8IGR - chains C and T of the 12 polymer chains in the assembly; structure by electron microscopy, 3.10 A resolution.

== Chain C ==
Molecule: Transcriptional activator II
Source organism: Escherichia phage Lambda
Reference sequence: P03042 (RPC2_LAMBD); numbering as in UniProt (aligned over 1-97)
Chain sequence (97 residues; each row starts with the number of its first residue):
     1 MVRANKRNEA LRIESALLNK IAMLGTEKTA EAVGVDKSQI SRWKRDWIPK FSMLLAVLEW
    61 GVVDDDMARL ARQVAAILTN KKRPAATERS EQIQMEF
Not modelled in the structure: 1-5, 80-97
Curated features (UniProtKB/Swiss-Prot):
  - DNA-binding region: Thr-26 to Arg-45 (H-T-H motif)

== Chain T ==
Molecule: template strand DNA
Sequence (85 nucleotides; row label = number of the first residue in the row):
     1 GCATACATTC AATCAATTGT TATCTAAGGA AATACTTACA TATGGTTCGT GCAAACAAAC
    61 GCAACGAGGC TCTACGAATC GAGAG
Not modelled in the structure: 1-8, 70-85

== How chain C and chain T interact ==
Pairs across the interface (11; chain C residue first):
  Val-35(C) / DG51(T)  phosphate contact
  Asp-36(C) / DG51(T)  hydrogen bond to the phosphate
  Asp-36(C) / DC52(T)  phosphate contact
  Lys-37(C) / DA54(T)  base contact
  Ser-38(C) / DG51(T)  base contact
  Ser-38(C) / DC52(T)  hydrogen bond to the base
  Gln-39(C) / DT50(T)  phosphate contact
  Gln-39(C) / DG51(T)  hydrogen bond to the base
  Arg-42(C) / DG51(T)  base contact
  Trp-43(C) / DT50(T)  hydrogen bond to the phosphate
  Trp-47(C) / DG49(T)  hydrogen bond to the phosphate
Interface residues without a listed pair, chain C (9 interface residues in all): Gly-34
Interface residues without a listed pair, chain T (6 interface residues in all): DA53

== Summary ==
9 residues of chain C and 6 residues of chain T are in contact; the contacts include 5 hydrogen bonds. Polar
pairs include Ser-38(C)/DC52(T), Gln-39(C)/DG51(T) and Asp-36(C)/DG51(T).
Here chain C is Transcriptional activator II (Escherichia phage Lambda) and chain T is template strand DNA.
Entry 8IGR (Cryo-EM structure of CII-dependent transcription activation complex) was determined by electron
microscopy (same publication as 8IGS).
